PDB entry 8BAU | X-ray diffraction, 1.60 A resolution | chain A

[Chain A]
Protein: NADAR domain-containing protein
From: Phytophthora nicotianae var. parasitica
UniProtKB: W2PSB7 (W2PSB7_PHYPN); residues 1-187 here = UniProt positions 1-187
Chain sequence (189 residues; each row starts with the number of its first residue; numbers below 1 keep their minus sign (Gly-1 is residue -1)):
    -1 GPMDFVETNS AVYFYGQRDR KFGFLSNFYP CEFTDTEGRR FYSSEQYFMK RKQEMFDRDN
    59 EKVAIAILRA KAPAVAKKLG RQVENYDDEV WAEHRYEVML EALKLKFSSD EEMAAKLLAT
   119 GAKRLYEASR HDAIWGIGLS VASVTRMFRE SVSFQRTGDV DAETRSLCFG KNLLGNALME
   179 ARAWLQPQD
Construct notes: expression tag (-1 to 0)
Residues lining bound ligands: Adenosine-5-Diphosphoribose (AR6; [(2R,3S,4R,5R)-5-(6-aminopurin-9-yl)-3,4-dihydroxy-oxolan-2-yl]methyl [hydroxy-[[(2R,3S,4R,5S)-3,4,5-trihydroxyoxolan-2-yl]methoxy]phosphoryl] hydrogen phosphate): Asn25, Phe26, Glu43, Phe46, Met47, Lys50, Lys75, Gly78, Arg79, Gln80, Val81, Tyr84, Asp86, Trp89, Arg93, Met97, Glu125, Asp130, Ile132, Trp133, Leu172
Reported in the primary citation:
  - binding site for Adenosine-5-Diphosphoribose: Glu43, Lys50, Lys75, Gly78, Arg79, Val81, Tyr84, Asp86, Trp89, Arg93, Glu125, Asp130, Trp133
  - catalytic residues: Glu125 (proposed by the authors, not directly observed)

[Summary]
Chain A binds Adenosine-5-Diphosphoribose. From the paper: the catalytic residue Glu125; a binding site for
Adenosine-5-Diphosphoribose at Glu43, Lys50 and Lys75 among others.
Chain A is NADAR domain-containing protein (Phytophthora nicotianae var. parasitica); the structure,
Phytophthora nicotianae var. parasitica NADAR in complex with ADP-ribose, was determined by X-ray diffraction,
deposited together with 8BAQ, 8BAR, 8BAS and 8BAT.
